Entry 5D2M (X-ray diffraction, 2.40 A resolution); this record covers chains B and G of the 5 polymer chains in the assembly.

[Chain B]
Name: Small ubiquitin-related modifier 2
Source organism: Homo sapiens
UniProt: P61956 (SUMO2_HUMAN); numbering as in UniProt (aligned over 15-93)
Chain sequence (83 residues; row label = number of the first residue in the row):
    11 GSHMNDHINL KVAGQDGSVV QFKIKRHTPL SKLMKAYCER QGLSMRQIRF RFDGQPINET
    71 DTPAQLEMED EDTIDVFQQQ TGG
Disordered / not traced: 11-17
Construct notes: expression tag (11-14)
UniProt features mapped onto this chain:
  - cross-link: Lys21 (Glycyl lysine isopeptide (Lys-Gly) (interchain with G-Cter in SUMO2)), Gly93 (Glycyl lysine isopeptide (Gly-Lys) (interchain with K-? in acceptor proteins))
  - mutagenesis: Lys33 (K33E: Significantly impairs sumoylation of MTA1), Lys35 (K35E: Significantly impairs sumoylation of MTA1), Lys42 (K42E: Significantly impairs sumoylation of MTA1)
Reported in the primary citation:
  - mutagenesis - D63R: decreased catalytic activity

[Chain G]
Name: Zinc finger protein 451
Source organism: Homo sapiens
UniProt: Q9Y4E5 (ZN451_HUMAN); residue numbers follow UniProt; this construct covers 2-56
Chain sequence (65 residues; each row starts with the number of its first residue; numbers below 1 keep their minus sign (Gly-8 is residue -8)):
    -8 GAMDHVEFGS GDPGSEIIES VPPAGPEASE STTDENEDDI QFVSEGPLRP VLEYIDLVSS
    52 DDEEP
Disordered / not traced: -8 to 29, 51-56
Construct notes: expression tag (-8 to 1)
UniProt features mapped onto this chain:
  - region: Asp30 to Gly37 (Interaction with SUMO2 1), Val42 to Ser50 (Interaction with SUMO2 2)
  - motif: Pro38 to Pro41 (PLRP)
  - mutagenesis: Ile31 to Val34 (Nearly abolishes E3 SUMO-protein ligase activity (in vitro)), Gly37 (G37GGSGG: Nearly abolishes E3 SUMO-protein ligase activity (in vitro)), Pro38 to Pro41 (Reduces E3 SUMO-protein ligase activity by 97% (in vitro); Nearly abolishes E3 SUMO-protein ligase activity (in vitro)), Leu39 (L39LGSGG: Nearly abolishes E3 SUMO-protein ligase activity (in vitro)), Arg40 (R40A: Reduces E3 SUMO-protein ligase activity by 96% (in vitro)), Ile46 to Val49 (Nearly abolishes E3 SUMO-protein ligase activity (in vitro)), Leu48 to Val49 (Impairs interaction with SUMO1. No effect on negative regulation of SMAD4-mediated transcription activation)
Reported in the primary citation:
  - contacts within the chain: Pro38-Pro41
  - mutagenesis - P38A/P41A, L39R/R40L, R40A: decreased catalytic activity
  - mutagenesis - L39A: unchanged catalytic activity

[How chain B and chain G interact]
Pairs across the interface (30; chain B residue first):
  Ala23(B) - Leu39(G)  hydrophobic
  Gly24(B) - Leu39(G)
  Gly27(B) - Pro38(G)
  Gly27(B) - Leu39(G)  hydrogen bond (backbone-backbone)
  Ser28(B) - Glu36(G)
  Ser28(B) - Gly37(G)
  Ser28(B) - Leu39(G)
  Val29(B) - Ser35(G)
  Val29(B) - Glu36(G)
  Val29(B) - Gly37(G)  hydrogen bond (backbone-backbone)
  Val29(B) - Pro38(G)
  Val29(B) - Leu39(G)  hydrophobic
  Val30(B) - Phe33(G)  hydrophobic
  Val30(B) - Ser35(G)
  Val30(B) - Glu36(G)
  Gln31(B) - Val34(G)  hydrogen bond (backbone-backbone)
  Gln31(B) - Ser35(G)  hydrogen bond (backbone-backbone)
  Phe32(B) - Ile31(G)  hydrophobic
  Phe32(B) - Gln32(G)
  Phe32(B) - Phe33(G)  hydrophobic
  Phe32(B) - Val34(G)
  Lys33(B) - Gln32(G)  hydrogen bond (backbone-backbone)
  Lys33(B) - Val34(G)
  Ile34(B) - Asp30(G)
  Lys35(B) - Asp30(G)
  Lys42(B) - Ile31(G)
  Ala46(B) - Ile31(G)  hydrophobic
  Arg50(B) - Phe33(G)
  Arg50(B) - Glu36(G)  salt bridge
  Gln51(B) - Glu36(G)
Interface residues without a listed pair, chain B (17 interface residues in all): Asn19, Leu43
The authors on this interface:
  - pairs named by the authors: Lys33(B)-Gln32(G), Arg50(B)-Glu36(G) (salt bridge), Ser35(G)-Gln31(B)

[Summary]
17 residues of chain B and 10 residues of chain G are in contact, with 5 hydrogen bonds and 1 salt bridge.
Among the polar pairs are Arg50(B)-Glu36(G), Gly27(B)-Leu39(G) and Val29(B)-Gly37(G). The authors report
contacts between Lys33(B) and Gln32(G) and Ser35(G) and Gln31(B); a salt bridge between Arg50(B) and Glu36(G).
From the paper: P38A/P41A, L39R/R40L and R40A of chain G reduce catalytic activity; contacts within the chain
involving Pro38(G) and Pro41(G); 5 substitutions were tested in all.
Here chain B is Small ubiquitin-related modifier 2 and chain G is Zinc finger protein 451, both from Homo
sapiens. Entry 5D2M (Complex between human SUMO2-RANGAP1, UBC9 and ZNF451) was determined by X-ray
diffraction.
